Entry 2D3T (X-ray diffraction, 3.40 A resolution); this record covers chains B and D of the 4 polymer chains in the assembly.

[Chain B]
Protein: Fatty oxidation complex alpha subunit
From: Pseudomonas fragi
Notes: EC 4.2.1.17, 5.3.3.8, 1.1.1.35, 5.1.2.3
UniProtKB: P28793 (FAOB_PSEFR); residue numbers follow UniProt; this construct covers 1-715
Chain sequence (715 residues; row label = number of the first residue in the row):
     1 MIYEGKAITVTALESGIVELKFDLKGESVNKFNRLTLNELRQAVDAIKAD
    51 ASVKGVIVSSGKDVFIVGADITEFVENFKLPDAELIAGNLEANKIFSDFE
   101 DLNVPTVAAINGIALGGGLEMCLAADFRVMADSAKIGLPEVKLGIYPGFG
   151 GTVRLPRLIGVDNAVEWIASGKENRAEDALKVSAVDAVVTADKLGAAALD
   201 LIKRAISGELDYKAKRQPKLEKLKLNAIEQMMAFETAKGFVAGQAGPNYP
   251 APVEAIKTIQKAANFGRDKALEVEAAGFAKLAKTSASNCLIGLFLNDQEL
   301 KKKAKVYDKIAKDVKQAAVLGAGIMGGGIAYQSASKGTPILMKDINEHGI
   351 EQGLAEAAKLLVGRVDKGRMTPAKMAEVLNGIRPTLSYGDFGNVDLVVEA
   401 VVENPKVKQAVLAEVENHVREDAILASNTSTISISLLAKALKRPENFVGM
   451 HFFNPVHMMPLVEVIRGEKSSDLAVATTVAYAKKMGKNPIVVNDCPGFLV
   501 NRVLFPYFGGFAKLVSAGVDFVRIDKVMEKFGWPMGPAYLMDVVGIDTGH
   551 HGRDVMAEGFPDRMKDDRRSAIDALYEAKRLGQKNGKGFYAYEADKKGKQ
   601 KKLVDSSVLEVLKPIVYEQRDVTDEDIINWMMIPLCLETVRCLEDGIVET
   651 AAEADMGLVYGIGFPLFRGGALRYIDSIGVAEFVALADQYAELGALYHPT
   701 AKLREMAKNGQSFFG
Unresolved in the structure: 596-599
Residues lining bound ligands: NAD (nicotinamide-adenine-dinucleotide): Leu320, Gly321, Ala322, Ile324, Met325, Gly326, Lys343, Asp344, Ile345, Asn346, Gly349, Ala400, Val401, Val402, Glu403, Lys408, Val411, Asn428, Thr429, Ser430, His451, Phe452, Asn454
Swiss-Prot annotation at these positions:
  - active site: His451 (For 3-hydroxyacyl-CoA dehydrogenase activity)
  - binding site (substrate): Asp297, Asn501, Tyr660
  - binding site (NAD(+)): Met325, Asp344, Val401 to Glu403, Lys408, Ser430, Asn454
  - site (Important for catalytic activity): Glu120, Glu140

[Chain D]
Protein: 3-ketoacyl-CoA thiolase
From: Pseudomonas fragi
Notes: EC 2.3.1.16
UniProtKB: P28790 (FADA_PSEFR); residues 2-391 here correspond to UniProt positions 1-390 (UniProt number = residue number - 1)
Chain sequence (390 residues; row label = number of the first residue in the row):
     2 SLNPRDVVIVDFGRTPMGRSKGGMHRNTRAEDMSAHLISKVLERNSKVDP
    52 GEVEDVIWGCVNQTLEQGWNIARMASLMTQIPHTSAAQTVSRLCGSSMSA
   102 LHTAAQAIMTGNGDVFVVGGVEHMGHVSMMHGVDPNPHMSLYAAKASGMM
   152 GLTAEMLGKMHGISREQQDAFAVRSHQLAHKATVEGKFKDEIIPMQGYDE
   202 NGFLKIFDYDETIRPDTTLESLAALKPAFNPKGGTVTAGTSSQITDGASC
   252 MIVMSAQRAKDLGLEPLAVIRSMAVAGVDPAIMGYGPVPATQKALKRAGL
   302 NMADIDFIELNEAFAAQALPVLKDLKVLDKMNEKVNLHGGAIALGHPFGC
   352 SGARISGTLLNVMKQNGGTFGLSTMCIGLGQGIATVFERV
Residues lining bound ligands: acetyl coenzyme A (ACO): Cys95, Met130, Met151, His177, Arg215, Thr218, Ser222, Leu223, Leu226, Ala229, Phe230, Ala239, Gly240, Ser242, Ser243, Ile245, Met284, Asn312, Ala314, Phe315, His347, Phe349, Cys377, Ile378, Gly379

[Interface between chain B and chain D]
Pairs across the interface - 34 pairs, chain B then chain D:
  Arg157(B) with Leu142(D)
  Gly160(B) with Ser141(D); Leu142(D)
  Val161(B) with Ser141(D), hydrogen bond (backbone-backbone)
  Asp162(B) with Ser141(D), hydrogen bond; Ala144(D); Ala145(D); Lys146(D), hydrogen bond (side chain-backbone)
  Asn163(B) with Pro138(D), hydrogen bond (side chain-backbone); Ser141(D)
  Lys181(B) with Pro138(D); His139(D)
  Ser183(B) with His139(D), hydrogen bond
  Lys224(B) with Leu142(D); Tyr143(D)
  Leu225(B) with Ser141(D); Leu142(D); Tyr143(D); Ala144(D)
  Asn226(B) with Asp280(D), hydrogen bond
  Ile228(B) with Asp280(D)
  Glu229(B) with Ala144(D); Ala145(D), hydrogen bond (side chain-backbone); Ser148(D), hydrogen bond; Asp280(D); Pro281(D); Ala282(D), hydrogen bond (side chain-backbone)
  Met231(B) with Met157(D), hydrophobic
  Met232(B) with Ala147(D), hydrophobic; Ser148(D); Leu153(D); Met157(D)
  Ala233(B) with Ala145(D), hydrophobic
  Thr236(B) with Ala147(D)
Also at the interface, not in a pair above, chain B (21 interface residues in all): Pro156, Leu158, Ile159, Glu166, Val182
Also at the interface, not in a pair above, chain D (17 interface residues in all): Thr154, Ile283

[Overview]
The interface between chain B and chain D involves 21 residues on one side and 17 on the other; the contacts
include 9 hydrogen bonds. Polar pairs include Asp162(B)-Ser141(D), Asp162(B)-Lys146(D) and
Asn163(B)-Pro138(D). Chain B binds NAD. Bound to chain D: acetyl coenzyme A.
Chain B is Fatty oxidation complex alpha subunit and chain D is 3-ketoacyl-CoA thiolase, both from Pseudomonas
fragi; the structure, Fatty Acid beta-oxidation multienzyme complex from Pseudomonas Fragi, Form V, was
determined by X-ray diffraction.
